Entry 5AVC (X-ray diffraction, 2.40 A resolution); this record covers chains A and J of the 10 polymer chains in the assembly.

== Chain A ==
Protein: Histone H3.1
Organism: Homo sapiens
UniProtKB: P68431 (H31_HUMAN); residues 0-135 here correspond to UniProt positions 1-136 (UniProt number = residue number + 1)
Amino-acid sequence (139 residues; row label = number of the first residue in the row; numbers below 1 keep their minus sign (Gly-3 is residue -3)):
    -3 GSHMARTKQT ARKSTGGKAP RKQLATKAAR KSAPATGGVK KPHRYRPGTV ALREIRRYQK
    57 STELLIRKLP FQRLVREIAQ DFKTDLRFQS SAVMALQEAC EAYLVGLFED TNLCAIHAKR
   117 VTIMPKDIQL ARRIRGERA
Unresolved in the structure: -3 to 36
Construct notes: expression tag (-3 to -1)
UniProt features mapped onto this chain:
  - modified residue: Arg2 (Asymmetric dimethylarginine), Thr3 (Phosphothreonine), Lys4 (Allysine), Gln5 (5-glutamyl dopamine), Thr6 (Phosphothreonine), Arg8 (Citrulline), Lys9 (N6,N6,N6-trimethyllysine), Ser10 (ADP-ribosylserine), Thr11 (Phosphothreonine), Lys14 (N6-(2-hydroxyisobutyryl)lysine), Arg17 (Asymmetric dimethylarginine), Lys18 (N6-(2-hydroxyisobutyryl)lysine), Lys23 (N6-(2-hydroxyisobutyryl)lysine), Arg26 (Citrulline), Lys27 (N6,N6,N6-trimethyllysine), Ser28 (ADP-ribosylserine), Lys36 (N6,N6,N6-trimethyllysine), Lys37 (N6-methyllysine), Tyr41 (Phosphotyrosine), Lys56 (N6,N6,N6-trimethyllysine) and 8 more in UniProt
  - lipidation: Lys18 (N6-decanoyllysine)

== Chain J ==
Molecule: 147-nt DNA strand
Sequence (147 nucleotides; each row starts with the number of its first residue; numbers below 1 keep their minus sign (DA-73 is residue -73)):
   -73 ATCAATATCC ACCTGCAGAT ACTACCAAAA GTGTATTTGG AAACTGCTCC ATCAAAAGGC
   -13 ATGTTCAGCT GGATTCCAGC TGAACATGCC TTTTGATGGA GCAGTTTCCA AATACACTTT
    47 TGGTAGTATC TGCAGGTGGA TATTGAT
Bound ions: Mn2+ site 1: DG-35, DG-34; Mn2+ site 2 near DG-3 (its only coordinating residue here); Mn2+ site 3 near DG5 (its only coordinating residue here); Mn2+ site 4 near DG27 (its only coordinating residue here); Mn2+ site 5 near DG48 (its only coordinating residue here); Mn2+ site 6 near DG61 (its only coordinating residue here)

== Chain A / chain J interface ==
Pairs across the interface - 29 pairs, chain A then chain J:
  His39(A) - DA-69(J)  phosphate contact
  His39(A) - DT-68(J)  phosphate contact
  Arg40(A) - DG8(J)  base contact
  Arg40(A) - DA9(J)  hydrogen bond to the base
  Arg40(A) - DA10(J)  hydrogen bond to the sugar
  Tyr41(A) - DT-68(J)  phosphate contact
  Tyr41(A) - DA-67(J)  sugar contact
  Tyr41(A) - DA9(J)  sugar contact
  Tyr41(A) - DA10(J)  hydrogen bond to the phosphate
  Arg42(A) - DA9(J)  sugar contact
  Pro43(A) - DG8(J)  phosphate contact
  Pro43(A) - DA9(J)  sugar contact
  Gly44(A) - DG8(J)  hydrogen bond to the phosphate
  Gly44(A) - DA9(J)  hydrogen bond to the phosphate
  Thr45(A) - DA9(J)  hydrogen bond to the phosphate
  Val46(A) - DA9(J)  hydrogen bond to the phosphate
  Val46(A) - DA10(J)  phosphate contact
  Ala47(A) - DA9(J)  hydrogen bond to the phosphate
  Arg49(A) - DA-67(J)  phosphate contact
  Arg49(A) - DT-66(J)  salt bridge to the phosphate
  Arg63(A) - DT17(J)  hydrogen bond to the phosphate
  Arg63(A) - DT18(J)  salt bridge to the phosphate
  Lys64(A) - DT18(J)  hydrogen bond to the phosphate
  Leu65(A) - DT17(J)  phosphate contact
  Leu65(A) - DT18(J)  hydrogen bond to the phosphate
  Pro66(A) - DT17(J)  phosphate contact
  Arg69(A) - DT17(J)  salt bridge to the phosphate
  Arg83(A) - DA26(J)  sugar contact
  Arg83(A) - DG27(J)  sugar contact
Also at the interface, not in a pair above, chain A (20 interface residues in all): Glu50, Asp81, Lys115, Thr118
Also at the interface, not in a pair above, chain J (13 interface residues in all): DG-2, DT7

== Overview ==
20 residues of chain A and 13 residues of chain J are in contact; the contacts include 11 hydrogen bonds and 3
salt bridges. Polar pairs include Arg40(A)-DA9(J), Arg40(A)-DA10(J) and Tyr41(A)-DA10(J). The Mn2+ site 1 is
built by DG-35(J) and DG-34(J).
Here chain A is Histone H3.1 (Homo sapiens) and chain J is a 147-nt DNA strand. Entry 5AVC (human nucleosome
core particle) was determined by X-ray diffraction (same publication as 5AV5, 5AV6, 5AV8, 5AV9 and 5AVB).
